8R6X - chains A and B of the 3 polymer chains in the assembly; structure by electron microscopy, 3.15 A resolution.

Chain A:
Molecule: Genome polyprotein
Organism: Coxsackievirus A6
Notes: EC 3.4.22.29, 3.6.1.15, 3.4.22.28, 2.7.7.48
Reference sequence: A0A0D3QLE1 (A0A0D3QLE1_9ENTO); residues 1-304 here correspond to UniProt positions 567-870 (UniProt number = residue number + 566)
Chain sequence (304 residues; numbered 1 to 304; the number before each row is that of its first residue):
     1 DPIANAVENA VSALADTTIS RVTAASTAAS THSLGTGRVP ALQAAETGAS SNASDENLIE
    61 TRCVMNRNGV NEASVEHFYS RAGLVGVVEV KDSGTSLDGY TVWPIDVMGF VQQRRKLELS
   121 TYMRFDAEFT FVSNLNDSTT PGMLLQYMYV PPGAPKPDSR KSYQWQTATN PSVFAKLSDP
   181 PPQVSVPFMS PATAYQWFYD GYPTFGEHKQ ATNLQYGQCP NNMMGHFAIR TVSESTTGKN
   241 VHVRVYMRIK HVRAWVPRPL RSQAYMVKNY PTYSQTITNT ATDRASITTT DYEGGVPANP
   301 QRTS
Unresolved in the structure: 1-69, 203-218, 292-304

Chain B:
Molecule: Genome polyprotein
Organism: Coxsackievirus A6
Notes: EC 3.4.22.29, 3.6.1.15, 3.4.22.28, 2.7.7.48
Reference sequence: A0A0D3QLE1 (A0A0D3QLE1_9ENTO); residues 1-325 here = UniProt positions 1-325
Chain sequence (325 residues; row label = number of the first residue in the row):
     1 MGAQVSTEKS GSHETKNVAT EGSTINFTNI NYYKDSYAAS ASRQDFAQDP AKFTRPVLDT
    61 IREVAAPLQS PSVEACGYSD RVAQLTVGNS TITTQEAANI VLSYGEWPEY CPSTDATAVD
   121 KPTRPDVSVN RFYTLSTKSW KTESTGWYWK FPDVLNDTGV FGQNAQFHYL YRSGFCMHVQ
   181 CNASKFHQGA LLVAAIPEFV VAASSPATKP NGQGLYPDFA HTNPGKNGQE FRDPYVLDAG
   241 IPLSQALVFP HQWINLRTNN CATIIMPYVN ALPFDSALNH SNFGLVVIPI SPLKYCNGAT
   301 TEVPITLTIA PLNSEFSGLR QAIKQ
Unresolved in the structure: 1-97, 111-126, 206-213, 317-325

How chain A and chain B interact:
Contacting residue pairs (43; chain A residue first):
  Y122(A) - E198(B)
  T193(A) - A271(B)  hydrogen bond (side chain-backbone)
  F198(A) - E198(B)
  F198(A) - V200(B)  hydrophobic
  Y199(A) - E198(B)
  Y199(A) - V200(B)
  Y199(A) - N279(B)
  Y199(A) - H280(B)
  D200(A) - E198(B)  hydrogen bond (backbone-side chain)
  D200(A) - F199(B)  hydrogen bond (side chain-backbone)
  D200(A) - V200(B)
  D200(A) - S281(B)
  G201(A) - N279(B)
  G201(A) - H280(B)
  Y202(A) - N279(B)  hydrogen bond (backbone-backbone)
  V256(A) - Y104(B)
  P257(A) - F249(B)
  R258(A) - P197(B)  hydrogen bond (side chain-backbone)
  R258(A) - E198(B)
  P259(A) - I241(B)  hydrophobic
  P259(A) - Q245(B)
  P259(A) - F249(B)
  L260(A) - I241(B)
  L260(A) - P242(B)
  S262(A) - P242(B)
  Q263(A) - V236(B)
  V267(A) - L215(B)  hydrophobic
  Y270(A) - Y216(B)
  P271(A) - A202(B)
  T272(A) - A203(B)
  T272(A) - L215(B)
  Y273(A) - A203(B)
  Y273(A) - S204(B)
  Y273(A) - S205(B)  hydrogen bond (backbone-backbone)
  Y273(A) - R232(B)  hydrogen bond
  Y273(A) - V236(B)
  Y273(A) - D238(B)
  S274(A) - S204(B)
  Q275(A) - S204(B)
  Q275(A) - S205(B)
  I277(A) - D233(B)
  I277(A) - V236(B)  hydrophobic
  T280(A) - Y235(B)
Interface residues without a listed pair, chain A (24 interface residues in all): R261
Interface residues without a listed pair, chain B (30 interface residues in all): K150, I196, A239, G240, V248, L272

Summary:
24 residues of chain A and 30 residues of chain B are in contact, with 7 hydrogen bonds. Polar pairs include
T193(A)-A271(B), D200(A)-E198(B) and D200(A)-F199(B).
Chain A is Genome polyprotein and chain B is Genome polyprotein, both from Coxsackievirus A6; the structure,
Cryo-EM structure of a coxsackievirus A6 virus-like particle, was determined by electron microscopy.
